9I8M - chains I and J of the 27 polymer chains in the assembly; structure by electron microscopy, 4.30 A resolution (low resolution: residue-level contacts below are approximate; hydrogen-bond / salt-bridge calls are withheld).

# Chain I
Name: Gamma-tubulin complex component
From: Xenopus laevis
UniProtKB: Q642S3 (Q642S3_XENLA); numbering as in UniProt (aligned over 1-666)
Sequence (666 residues; numbered 1 to 666; the number before each row is that of its first residue):
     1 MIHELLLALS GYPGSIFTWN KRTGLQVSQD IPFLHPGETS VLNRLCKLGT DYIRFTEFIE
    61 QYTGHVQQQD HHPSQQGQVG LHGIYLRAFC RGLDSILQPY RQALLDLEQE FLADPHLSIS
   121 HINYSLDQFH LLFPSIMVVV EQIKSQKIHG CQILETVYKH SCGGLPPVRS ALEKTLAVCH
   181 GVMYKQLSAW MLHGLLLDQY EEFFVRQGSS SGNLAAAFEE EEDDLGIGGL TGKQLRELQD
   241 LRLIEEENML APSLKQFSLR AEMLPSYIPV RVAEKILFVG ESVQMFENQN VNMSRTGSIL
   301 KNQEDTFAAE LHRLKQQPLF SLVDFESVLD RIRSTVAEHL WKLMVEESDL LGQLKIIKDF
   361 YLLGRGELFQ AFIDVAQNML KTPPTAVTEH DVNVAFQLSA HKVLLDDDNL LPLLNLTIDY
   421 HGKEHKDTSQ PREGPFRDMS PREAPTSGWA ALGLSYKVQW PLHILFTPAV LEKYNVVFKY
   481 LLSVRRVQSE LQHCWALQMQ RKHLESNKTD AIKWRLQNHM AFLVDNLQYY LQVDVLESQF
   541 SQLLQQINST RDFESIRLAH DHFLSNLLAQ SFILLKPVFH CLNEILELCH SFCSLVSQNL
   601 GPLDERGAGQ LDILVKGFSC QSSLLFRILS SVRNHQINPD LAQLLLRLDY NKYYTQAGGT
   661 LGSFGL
Not modelled in the structure: 65-80, 209-252, 348-666

# Chain J
Name: Gamma-tubulin complex component
From: Xenopus laevis
UniProtKB: A0A1L8HGZ5 (A0A1L8HGZ5_XENLA); residue numbers follow UniProt; this construct covers 1-1019
Sequence (1019 residues; each row starts with the number of its first residue):
     1 MAHWTRFERD QEGDIKKLVS LMSGIQDDQD GNFQQALQFA WSNFRFHRYL DVSSHTVLRT
    61 LEGIFEKLVV HSDLEKAESW KRLTEEFLLL PLPNTEGTKT DSHFAVLSLL LCLSDSPSNH
   121 DYTEKPRKKE NDEQEPFDWG KYLREGEDIE FSPDADTPEW SEASEEEDAQ EPPSREDSGI
   181 QVDRTPLEDP EKKGAPPLVS WKVGEPDARS WLEQHIVHQY WTSRAPRFSH SSHLHSNLSA
   241 IWDQHLYTTD PLYTPDDKTI VTETQVIRET LWLLSGVKKL LIFQLNDGKV NVRNDIIVTH
   301 MTQNCLRSVL EQIAAYGQVV FRLQKFIDEI TGHGSEVPLP GTLPTAKKTT EAPFRTYQAF
   361 MWALYKYFIS FKEELTEIEK CIINKDETVT LAIVLDKLAP RLAQLKVLHR VFSTGIAEVP
   421 PDTRNVVRAS HLLNTLYKAI LDYDNVGEAS EQTVSLLFCL WVETVRPYLE IVDEWIVHGN
   481 LFDPAKEFII QRNKDVPFNH RDFWYATYTL YSVSEKTENE DKMSDNASAS SGSDQAPAGR
   541 QHTMVSFLKP VLKQIIMAGK SMQLLKNLKC RTALQQDSSR DSDRKSLYTL FLESVQSRLQ
   601 HGNDSVPDII TEQQVNKLSL IKMQSIVAKH LELDEVHDPL LAINFVRLYL EQSDFLETFT
   661 CNEVCVDRSS ESVTCQSFEL TLRSCLYPHI GKQYLECCGN LMYTLKKDYR LVEYLQAMRN
   721 FFLLEAGDTM YDFYTPIFDK IREKEPWLNL SYLNVQIQEA VGQRYPDDST RLSVSFESVD
   781 LAKKKLPVHT LDGLILSYKV PWPVDIVISS ECQKIYNQVF LLLLLIKWAK YSLDVLQFNE
   841 LGNASENEST KEGATVEPFP LPPLTSPSEP KGQQIHRMFL LRVKLMHFVN SLHNYLMTRI
   901 LHSTGLEFQH QVEEAKDLDQ LIKIHYRYLS TIHDRCLLRE KVSSVKEAIM KVLNVVLMFA
   961 DRWHAGLGAW KKESIVKMES DFTNCHKFLV KVLNKAVCRG SFPHLESLAL SLMAGMEQS
Not modelled in the structure: 1-206, 330-353, 509-547, 572-586, 602-669, 705-1019

# Chain I / chain J interface
Contacting residue pairs (59):
  Met1(I) - Leu238(J)
  Ile2(I) - His235(J)
  His3(I) - His300(J)
  His3(I) - Met301(J)
  Glu4(I) - Leu238(J)
  Glu4(I) - Trp242(J)
  Glu4(I) - Thr302(J)
  Glu4(I) - Cys305(J)
  Leu7(I) - Ala392(J)
  Tyr12(I) - Val309(J)
  Tyr12(I) - Leu395(J)
  Pro13(I) - Cys305(J)
  Pro13(I) - Ser308(J)
  Gly14(I) - Cys305(J)
  Ser15(I) - Trp242(J)
  Ser15(I) - Thr302(J)
  Ser15(I) - Asn304(J)
  Ile16(I) - Trp242(J)
  Ile16(I) - His245(J)
  Gln29(I) - Trp242(J)
  Pro32(I) - His245(J)
  Phe33(I) - Ile241(J)
  Phe33(I) - His245(J)
  Thr63(I) - Arg410(J)
  Gly64(I) - Arg410(J)
  Ile84(I) - Val446(J)
  Arg87(I) - Asp442(J)
  Arg87(I) - Tyr443(J)
  Arg87(I) - Val446(J)
  Ala88(I) - Val446(J)
  Arg91(I) - Tyr443(J)
  Arg91(I) - Ala449(J)
  Arg101(I) - Asp396(J)
  Leu105(I) - Ala392(J)
  Leu105(I) - Asp396(J)
  Leu105(I) - Lys397(J)
  Gln109(I) - Ile393(J)
  Leu112(I) - His233(J)
  Pro115(I) - Leu234(J)
  Pro115(I) - His235(J)
  Leu117(I) - His235(J)
  Val178(I) - Ala449(J)
  Val182(I) - Asn445(J)
  Lys185(I) - Asp444(J)
  Lys185(I) - Asn445(J)
  Lys185(I) - Gly447(J)
  Lys185(I) - Glu448(J)
  Lys185(I) - Ser677(J)
  Lys185(I) - Phe678(J)
  Ser188(I) - Gln676(J)
  Ser188(I) - Ser677(J)
  Leu192(I) - Gln676(J)
  Leu197(I) - Asn445(J)
  Leu197(I) - Ser677(J)
  Gln199(I) - Leu441(J)
  Gln199(I) - Asn445(J)
  Ala308(I) - Val673(J)
  Leu311(I) - Gln676(J)
  His312(I) - Val673(J)
Also at the interface, not in a pair above, chain I (43 interface residues in all): Ile31, Glu60, His116, Gly181, Ala189, Leu195, Asp305, Lys315
Also at the interface, not in a pair above, chain J (37 interface residues in all): Gln312, Ser450, Thr674, Leu680

# Overview
The interface between chain I and chain J involves 43 residues on one side and 37 on the other.
Here chain I is Gamma-tubulin complex component and chain J is Gamma-tubulin complex component, both from
Xenopus laevis. Entry 9I8M (NEDD1-bound native vertebrate gamma-tubulin ring complex from Xenopus laevis,
focused reconstruction) was determined by electron microscopy.
